Entry 1YDZ (X-ray diffraction, 3.30 A resolution); this record covers chains A and D of the 4 polymer chains in the assembly.

# Chain A
Molecule: Hemoglobin alpha chain
Source organism: Homo sapiens
Reference sequence: P69905 (HBA_HUMAN); residues 1-141 here = UniProt positions 1-141
Amino-acid sequence (141 residues; numbered 1 to 141; the number before each row is that of its first residue):
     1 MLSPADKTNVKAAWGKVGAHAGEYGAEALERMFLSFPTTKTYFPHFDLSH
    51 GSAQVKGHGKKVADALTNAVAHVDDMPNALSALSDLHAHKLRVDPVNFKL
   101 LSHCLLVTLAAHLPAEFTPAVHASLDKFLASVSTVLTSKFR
Differences from the reference sequence: engineered mutation M1 (Val in P69905), F140 (Tyr in P69905)
Ion coordination: heme Fe: H87 (together with oxygen molecule)
Residues lining bound ligands: heme / oxygen molecule: M32, T39, Y42, F43, H45, F46, H58, K61, V62, A65, L66, L83, L86, H87, L91, V93, N97, F98, L101, L136

# Chain D
Molecule: Hemoglobin beta chain
Source organism: Homo sapiens
Reference sequence: P68871 (HBB_HUMAN); residue numbers follow UniProt; this construct covers 1-146
Amino-acid sequence (146 residues; each row starts with the number of its first residue):
     1 VHLTPEEKSAVTALWGKVNVDEVGGEALGRLLVVYPWTQRFFESFGDLST
    51 PDAVMGNPKVKAHGKKVLGAFSDGLAHLDNLKGTFATLSELHCDKLHVDP
   101 ENFRLLGNVLVCVLAHHFGKEFTPPVQAAYQKVVAGVANALAHKYH
Ion coordination: heme Fe: H92 (together with oxygen molecule)
Residues lining bound ligands: heme / oxygen molecule: L31, T38, F41, F42, H63, K66, V67, A70, F71, F85, L88, L91, H92, L96, V98, N102, F103, L106, V137, L141

# Chain A / chain D interface
Pairs across the interface - 15 pairs, chain A then chain D:
  P37(A) with H146(D)
  T38(A) with P100(D)
  K40(A) with H146(D), hydrogen bond (side chain-backbone)
  T41(A) with H97(D); Y145(D)
  Y42(A) with D99(D), hydrogen bond
  P44(A) with H97(D)
  L91(A) with R40(D)
  R92(A) with W37(D); R40(D)
  D94(A) with D99(D); E101(D)
  V96(A) with E101(D)
  N97(A) with D99(D)
  F140(A) with W37(D)
Other interface residues (no listed pair), chain A (13 interface residues in all): R141
Other interface residues (no listed pair), chain D (9 interface residues in all): V98

# Summary
13 residues of chain A face 9 of chain D across their interface, with 2 hydrogen bonds. Polar contacts include
K40(A)-H146(D) and Y42(A)-D99(D). Chain A binds heme / oxygen molecule. Chain D binds heme / oxygen molecule.
Here chain A is Hemoglobin alpha chain and chain D is Hemoglobin beta chain, both from Homo sapiens. Entry
1YDZ (T-To-T(High) quaternary transitions in human hemoglobin: alphaY140F oxy (2MM IHP, 20% PEG) (1 test set))
was determined by X-ray diffraction together with 1XXT, 1XY0, 1XZ5, 1XZ7, 1XZU, 1XZV and 45 further entries
from the same study.
